PDB entry 5Q0Z | X-ray diffraction, 2.26 A resolution | chains A and B

== Chain A ==
Name: Bile acid receptor
Source organism: Homo sapiens
UniProt: Q96RI1 (NR1H4_HUMAN); residues 248-476 here correspond to UniProt positions 258-486 (UniProt number = residue number + 10)
Amino-acid sequence (233 residues; row label = number of the first residue in the row):
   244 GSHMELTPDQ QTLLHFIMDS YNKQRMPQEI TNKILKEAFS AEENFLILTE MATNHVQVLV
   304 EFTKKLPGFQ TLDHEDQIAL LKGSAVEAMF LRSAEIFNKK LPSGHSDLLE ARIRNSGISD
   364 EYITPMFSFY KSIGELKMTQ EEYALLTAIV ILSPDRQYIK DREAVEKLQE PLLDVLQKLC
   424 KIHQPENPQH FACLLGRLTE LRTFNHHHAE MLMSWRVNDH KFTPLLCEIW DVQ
Not modelled in the structure: 244-246
Construct notes: expression tag (244-247); conflict Ala-281 (Glu291 in Q96RI1), Ala-354 (Glu364 in Q96RI1)
Residues lining bound ligands: 9M1 (ethyl (5S)-3-(3,4-difluorobenzene-1-carbonyl)-1,1-dimethyl-1,2,3,4,5,6-hexahydroazepino[4,5-b]indole-5-carboxylate): Ile-273, Thr-274, Ile-277, Phe-288, Leu-291, Thr-292, Met-294, Ala-295, His-298, Met-332, Phe-333, Arg-335, Ser-336, Ile-339, Phe-340, Leu-352, Ile-356, Met-369, Tyr-373, Met-454, Leu-455, Trp-458, Trp-473
UniProt features mapped onto this chain:
  - binding site (chenodeoxycholate): Arg-335, Tyr-365, Tyr-373, His-451
  - modified residue: Thr-446 (Phosphothreonine)
  - cross-link: Lys-279 (Glycyl lysine isopeptide (Lys-Gly) (interchain with G-Cter in SUMO1))

== Chain B ==
Name: Coactivator peptide src-1 HD3
UniProt: A8K1V4 (A8K1V4_HUMAN); numbering as in UniProt (aligned over 744-757)
Amino-acid sequence (14 residues; each row starts with the number of its first residue):
   744 KDHQLLRYLL DKDE
Not modelled in the structure: 744, 756-757

== Interface between chain A and chain B ==
Contacting residue pairs - 25 pairs, chain A then chain B:
  Val-303(A) / Leu-749(B)  hydrophobic
  Val-303(A) / Leu-752(B)  hydrophobic
  Val-303(A) / Leu-753(B)  hydrophobic
  Glu-304(A) / Lys-755(B)  salt bridge
  Lys-307(A) / Leu-752(B)  hydrogen bond (side chain-backbone)
  Lys-307(A) / Leu-753(B)
  Lys-307(A) / Lys-755(B)
  Phe-312(A) / Leu-753(B)  hydrophobic
  Gln-313(A) / Leu-753(B)
  Gln-320(A) / Leu-753(B)
  Ile-321(A) / His-746(B)
  Ile-321(A) / Leu-749(B)
  Ile-321(A) / Arg-750(B)
  Ile-321(A) / Leu-753(B)  hydrophobic
  Leu-324(A) / Leu-753(B)  hydrophobic
  Lys-325(A) / His-746(B)
  Pro-467(A) / Leu-748(B)
  Leu-468(A) / Leu-748(B)
  Leu-468(A) / Leu-752(B)  hydrophobic
  Glu-471(A) / Asp-745(B)
  Glu-471(A) / His-746(B)
  Glu-471(A) / Gln-747(B)  hydrogen bond (side chain-backbone)
  Glu-471(A) / Leu-748(B)  hydrogen bond (side chain-backbone)
  Glu-471(A) / Leu-749(B)  hydrogen bond (side chain-backbone)
  Ile-472(A) / Leu-749(B)  hydrophobic
Interface residues without a listed pair, chain A (15 interface residues in all): His-317, Glu-318
Interface residues without a listed pair, chain B (10 interface residues in all): Asp-754

== Overview ==
15 residues of chain A face 10 of chain B across their interface; the contacts include 4 hydrogen bonds and 1
salt bridge. Polar pairs include Glu-304(A)/Lys-755(B), Lys-307(A)/Leu-752(B) and Glu-471(A)/Gln-747(B).
Ligands of chain A: compound 9M1. From UniProt: 4 chenodeoxycholate-binding residues on chain A.
Chain A is Bile acid receptor (Homo sapiens) and chain B is Coactivator peptide src-1 HD3; the structure,
Ligand binding to FARNESOID-X-RECEPTOR, was determined by X-ray diffraction (same publication as 5Q0I, 5Q0J,
5Q0K, 5Q0L, 5Q0M, 5Q0N and 30 further entries).
